Entry 6QWQ (X-ray diffraction, 1.90 A resolution); this record covers chain A.

Chain A:
Name: Ferredoxin bilin reductase plastid
Source organism: Guillardia theta CCMP2712
UniProtKB: L1IWQ9 (L1IWQ9_GUITH); residues 1-273 here correspond to UniProt positions 84-356 (UniProt number = residue number + 83)
Sequence (275 residues; row label = number of the first residue in the row; numbers below 1 keep their minus sign (Gly-1 is residue -1)):
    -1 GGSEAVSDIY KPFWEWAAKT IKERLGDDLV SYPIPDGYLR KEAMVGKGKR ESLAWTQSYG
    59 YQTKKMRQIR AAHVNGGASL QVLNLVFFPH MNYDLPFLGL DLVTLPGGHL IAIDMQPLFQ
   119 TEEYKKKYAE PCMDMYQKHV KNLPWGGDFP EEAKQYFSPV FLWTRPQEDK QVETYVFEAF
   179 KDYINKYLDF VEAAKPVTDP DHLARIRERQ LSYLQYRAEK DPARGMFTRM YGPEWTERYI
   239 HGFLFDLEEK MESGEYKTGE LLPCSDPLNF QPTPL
Disordered / not traced: -1 to 1, 45-48, 147-151
Differences from the reference sequence: expression tag (-1 to 0)
What the authors report for this chain:
  - conformationally variable residues (order/disorder transition): Phe147 to Ala151
  - contacts within the chain: Arg215-Asp219 (salt bridge)
  - catalytic residues: Asp99, Asp219 (proposed by the authors, not directly observed)
  - mutagenesis - R215M: increased catalytic activity on BV
  - specificity-determining residues: Arg215

In short:
From the paper: catalytic residues Asp99 and Asp219; R215M increases catalytic activity on BV.
Chain A is Ferredoxin bilin reductase plastid (Guillardia theta CCMP2712); the structure, Structure of gtPebB,
was determined by X-ray diffraction (same publication as 6QX6).
